6XE0 - chains P and W of the 22 polymer chains in the assembly; structure by electron microscopy, 6.80 A resolution (low resolution: residue-level contacts below are approximate; hydrogen-bond / salt-bridge calls are withheld).

[Chain P]
Protein: 30S ribosomal protein S16
Source organism: Escherichia coli (strain K12)
Reference sequence: P0A7T3 (RS16_ECOLI); residues 1-82 here = UniProt positions 1-82
Chain sequence (82 residues; each row starts with the number of its first residue):
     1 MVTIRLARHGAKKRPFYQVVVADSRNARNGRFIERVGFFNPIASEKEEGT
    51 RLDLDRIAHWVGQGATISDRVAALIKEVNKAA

[Chain W]
Molecule: 16s rRNA
Source organism: Escherichia coli K-12
Sequence (1539 nucleotides; row label = number of the first residue in the row):
     2 AAUUGAAGAGUUUGAUCAUGGCUCAGAUUGAACGCUGGCGGCAGGCCUAA
    52 CACAUGCAAGUCGAACGGUAACAGGAAGAAGCUUGCUUCUUUGCUGACGA
   102 GUGGCGGACGGGUGAGUAAUGUCUGGGAAACUGCCUGAUGGAGGGGGAUA
   152 ACUACUGGAAACGGUAGCUAAUACCGCAUAACGUCGCAAGACCAAAGAGG
   202 GGGACCUUCGGGCCUCUUGCCAUCGGAUGUGCCCAGAUGGGAUUAGCUAG
   252 UAGGUGGGGUAACGGCUCACCUAGGCGACGAUCCCUAGCUGGUCUGAGAG
   302 GAUGACCAGCCACACUGGAACUGAGACACGGUCCAGACUCCUACGGGAGG
   352 CAGCAGUGGGGAAUAUUGCACAAUGGGCGCAAGCCUGAUGCAGCCAUGCC
   402 GCGUGUAUGAAGAAGGCCUUCGGGUUGUAAAGUACUUUCAGCGGGGAGGA
   452 AGGGAGUAAAGUUAAUACCUUUGCUCAUUGACGUUACCCGCAGAAGAAGC
   502 ACCGGCUAACUCCGUGCCAGCAGCCGCGGUAAUACGGAGGGUGCAAGCGU
   552 UAAUCGGAAUUACUGGGCGUAAAGCGCACGCAGGCGGUUUGUUAAGUCAG
   602 AUGUGAAAUCCCCGGGCUCAACCUGGGAACUGCAUCUGAUACUGGCAAGC
   652 UUGAGUCUCGUAGAGGGGGGUAGAAUUCCAGGUGUAGCGGUGAAAUGCGU
   702 AGAGAUCUGGAGGAAUACCGGUGGCGAAGGCGGCCCCCUGGACGAAGACU
   752 GACGCUCAGGUGCGAAAGCGUGGGGAGCAAACAGGAUUAGAUACCCUGGU
   802 AGUCCACGCCGUAAACGAUGUCGACUUGGAGGUUGUGCCCUUGAGGCGUG
   852 GCUUCCGGAGCUAACGCGUUAAGUCGACCGCCUGGGGAGUACGGCCGCAA
   902 GGUUAAAACUCAAAUGAAUUGACGGGGGCCCGCACAAGCGGUGGAGCAUG
   952 UGGUUUAAUUCGAUGCAACGCGAAGAACCUUACCUGGUCUUGACAUCCAC
  1002 GGAAGUUUUCAGAGAUGAGAAUGUGCCUUCGGGAACCGUGAGACAGGUGC
  1052 UGCAUGGCUGUCGUCAGCUCGUGUUGUGAAAUGUUGGGUUAAGUCCCGCA
  1102 ACGAGCGCAACCCUUAUCCUUUGUUGCCAGCGGUCCGGCCGGGAACUCAA
  1152 AGGAGACUGCCAGUGAUAAACUGGAGGAAGGUGGGGAUGACGUCAAGUCA
  1202 UCAUGGCCCUUACGACCAGGGCUACACACGUGCUACAAUGGCGCAUACAA
  1252 AGAGAAGCGACCUCGCGAGAGCAAGCGGACCUCAUAAAGUGCGUCGUAGU
  1302 CCGGAUUGGAGUCUGCAACUCGACUCCAUGAAGUCGGAAUCGCUAGUAAU
  1352 CGUGGAUCAGAAUGCCACGGUGAAUACGUUCCCGGGCCUUGUACACACCG
  1402 CCCGUCACACCAUGGGAGUGGGUUGCAAAAGAAGUAGGUAGCUUAACCUU
  1452 CGGGAGGGCGCUUACCACUUUGUGAUUCAUGACUGGGGUGAAGUCGUAAC
  1502 AAGGUAACCGUAGGGGAACCUGCGGUUGGAUCACCUCCU

[Interface between chain P and chain W]
Contacting residue pairs - 81 pairs, chain P then chain W:
  Met1(P) - C135(W)
  Met1(P) - C136(W)
  Val2(P) - A228(W)
  Val2(P) - U229(W)
  Thr3(P) - G377(W)
  Arg5(P) - G376(W)
  Arg5(P) - G377(W)
  Leu6(P) - U375(W)
  Leu6(P) - G376(W)
  Arg8(P) - G391(W)
  Arg8(P) - C392(W)
  His9(P) - C624(W)
  His9(P) - U625(W)
  Ala11(P) - C43(W)
  Lys12(P) - C43(W)
  Lys12(P) - A44(W)
  Lys12(P) - C392(W)
  Lys12(P) - A393(W)
  Lys13(P) - C392(W)
  Lys13(P) - A393(W)
  Lys13(P) - C483(W)
  Arg14(P) - G617(W)
  Arg14(P) - C624(W)
  Pro15(P) - G450(W)
  Phe16(P) - U625(W)
  Tyr17(P) - A374(W)
  Tyr17(P) - U375(W)
  Gln18(P) - U625(W)
  Gln18(P) - G626(W)
  Asp23(P) - U229(W)
  Ser24(P) - G377(W)
  Arg25(P) - C110(W)
  Arg25(P) - G111(W)
  Arg25(P) - G134(W)
  Arg25(P) - U229(W)
  Arg25(P) - G230(W)
  Asn26(P) - G111(W)
  Ala27(P) - G111(W)
  Ala27(P) - G112(W)
  Arg28(P) - U375(W)
  Arg28(P) - U390(W)
  Arg28(P) - G391(W)
  Asn29(P) - A309(W)
  Gly30(P) - A309(W)
  Gly30(P) - G310(W)
  Arg31(P) - G230(W)
  Arg31(P) - U231(W)
  Arg31(P) - A309(W)
  Arg31(P) - G310(W)
  Arg31(P) - C311(W)
  Phe32(P) - A608(W)
  Ile33(P) - U229(W)
  Arg35(P) - G626(W)
  Arg35(P) - G627(W)
  Phe38(P) - G626(W)
  Pro41(P) - G449(W)
  Pro41(P) - G450(W)
  Ile42(P) - G449(W)
  Lys46(P) - G616(W)
  Glu48(P) - G616(W)
  Arg51(P) - G626(W)
  Arg51(P) - G627(W)
  Trp60(P) - A228(W)
  Trp60(P) - U229(W)
  Gly62(P) - U137(W)
  Gln63(P) - G227(W)
  Gln63(P) - A228(W)
  Gly64(P) - C136(W)
  Gly64(P) - U137(W)
  Gly64(P) - G227(W)
  Ala65(P) - C136(W)
  Thr66(P) - C136(W)
  Ser68(P) - G376(W)
  Arg70(P) - A374(W)
  Arg70(P) - U375(W)
  Arg70(P) - A451(W)
  Arg70(P) - A452(W)
  Ala73(P) - A452(W)
  Ala73(P) - G453(W)
  Lys76(P) - U473(W)
  Glu77(P) - A452(W)
Other interface residues (no listed pair), chain P (47 interface residues in all): Gly10, Val71, Leu74
Other interface residues (no listed pair), chain W (43 interface residues in all): G474, G484, U486, A607

[Overview]
Chain P and chain W form an interface of 47 and 43 residues respectively.
Here chain P is 30S ribosomal protein S16 (Escherichia coli (strain K12)) and chain W is 16s rRNA (Escherichia
coli K-12). Entry 6XE0 (Cryo-EM structure of NusG-CTD bound to 70S ribosome (30S: NusG-CTD fragment)) was
determined by electron microscopy.
